5IJO - chains C and Q of the 26 polymer chains in the assembly; structure by electron microscopy, 21.40 A resolution (very low resolution: no residue pairs are listed; an interface is given only as per-side residue counts).

Chain C:
Protein: Nuclear pore complex protein Nup93
Organism: Homo sapiens
UniProtKB: Q8N1F7 (NUP93_HUMAN); residue numbers follow UniProt; this construct covers 1-819
Chain sequence (819 residues; row label = number of the first residue in the row):
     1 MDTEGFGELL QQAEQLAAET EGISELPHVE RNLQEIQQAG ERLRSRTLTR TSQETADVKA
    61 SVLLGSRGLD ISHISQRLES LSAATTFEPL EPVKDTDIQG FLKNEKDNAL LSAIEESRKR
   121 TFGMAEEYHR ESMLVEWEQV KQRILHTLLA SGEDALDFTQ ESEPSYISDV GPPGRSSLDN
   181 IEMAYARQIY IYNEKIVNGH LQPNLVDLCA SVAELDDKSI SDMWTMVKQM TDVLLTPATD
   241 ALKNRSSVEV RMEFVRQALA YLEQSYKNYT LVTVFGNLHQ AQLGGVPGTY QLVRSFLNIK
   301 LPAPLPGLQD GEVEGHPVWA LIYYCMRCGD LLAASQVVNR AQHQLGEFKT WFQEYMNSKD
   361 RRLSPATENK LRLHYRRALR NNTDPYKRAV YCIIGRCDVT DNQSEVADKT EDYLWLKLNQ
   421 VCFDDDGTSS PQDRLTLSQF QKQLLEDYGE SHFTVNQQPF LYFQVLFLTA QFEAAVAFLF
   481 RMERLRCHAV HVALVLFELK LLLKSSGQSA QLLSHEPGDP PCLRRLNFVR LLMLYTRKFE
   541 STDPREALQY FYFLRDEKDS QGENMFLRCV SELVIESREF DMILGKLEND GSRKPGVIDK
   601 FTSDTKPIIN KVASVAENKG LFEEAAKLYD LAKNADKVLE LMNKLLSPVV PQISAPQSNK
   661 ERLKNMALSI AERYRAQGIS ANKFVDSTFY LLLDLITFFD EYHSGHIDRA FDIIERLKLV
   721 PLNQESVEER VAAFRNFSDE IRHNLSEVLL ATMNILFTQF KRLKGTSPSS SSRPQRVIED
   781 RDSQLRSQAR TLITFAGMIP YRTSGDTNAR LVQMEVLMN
Unresolved in the structure: 43-172, 235-249, 280-281, 456-458, 505-521, 766-777, 816-819
Curated features (UniProtKB/Swiss-Prot):
  - modified residue: Thr49 (Phosphothreonine), Ser52 (Phosphoserine), Ser66 (Phosphoserine), Ser72 (Phosphoserine), Ser75 (Phosphoserine), Ser80 (Phosphoserine), Ser430 (Phosphoserine), Ser767 (Phosphoserine)

Chain Q:
Protein: Nuclear pore complex protein Nup155
Organism: Homo sapiens
UniProtKB: O75694 (NU155_HUMAN); numbering as in UniProt (aligned over 1-1391)
Chain sequence (1391 residues; each row starts with the number of its first residue):
     1 MPSSLLGAAM PASTSAAALQ EALENAGRLI DRQLQEDRMY PDLSELLMVS APNNPTVSGM
    61 SDMDYPLQGP GLLSVPNLPE ISSIRRVPLP PELVEQFGHM QCNCMMGVFP PISRAWLTID
   121 SDIFMWNYED GGDLAYFDGL SETILAVGLV KPKAGIFQPH VRHLLVLATP VDIVILGLSY
   181 ANLQTGSGVL NDSLSGGMQL LPDPLYSLPT DNTYLLTITS TDNGRIFLAG KDGCLYEVAY
   241 QAEAGWFSQR CRKINHSKSS LSFLVPSLLQ FTFSEDDPIL QIAIDNSRNI LYTRSEKGVI
   301 QVYDLGQDGQ GMSRVASVSQ NAIVSAAGNI ARTIDRSVFK PIVQIAVIEN SESLDCQLLA
   361 VTHAGVRLYF STCPFRQPLA RPNTLTLVHV RLPPGFSASS TVEKPSKVHR ALYSKGILLM
   421 AASENEDNDI LWCVNHDTFP FQKPMMETQM TAGVDGHSWA LSAIDELKVD KIITPLNKDH
   481 IPITDSPVVV QQHMLPPKKF VLLSAQGSLM FHKLRPVDQL RHLLVSNVGG DGEEIERFFK
   541 LHQEDQACAT CLILACSTAA CDREVSAWAT RAFFRYGGEA QMRFPTTLPP PSNVGPILGS
   601 PVYSSSPVPS GSPYPNPSFL GTPSHGIQPP AMSTPVCALG NPATQATNMS CVTGPEIVYS
   661 GKHNGICIYF SRIMGNIWDA SLVVERIFKS GNREITAIES SVPCQLLESV LQELKGLQEF
   721 LDRNSQFAGG PLGNPNTTAK VQQRLIGFMR PENGNPQQMQ QELQRKFHEA QLSEKISLQA
   781 IQQLVRKSYQ ALALWKLLCE HQFTIIVAEL QKELQEQLKI TTFKDLVIRD KELTGALIAS
   841 LINCYIRDNA AVDGISLHLQ DICPLLYSTD DAICSKANEL LQRSRQVQNK TEKERMLRES
   901 LKEYQKISNQ VDLSNVCAQY RQVRFYEGVV ELSLTAAEKK DPQGLGLHFY KHGEPEEDIV
   961 GLQAFQERLN SYKCITDTLQ ELVNQSKAAP QSPSVPKKPG PPVLSSDPNM LSNEEAGHHF
  1021 EQMLKLSQRS KDELFSIALY NWLIQVDLAD KLLQVASPFL EPHLVRMAKV DQNRVRYMDL
  1081 LWRYYEKNRS FSNAARVLSR LADMHSTEIS LQQRLEYIAR AILSAKSSTA ISSIAADGEF
  1141 LHELEEKMEV ARIQLQIQET LQRQYSHHSS VQDAVSQLDS ELMDITKLYG EFADPFKLAE
  1201 CKLAIIHCAG YSDPILVQTL WQDIIEKELS DSVTLSSSDR MHALSLKIVL LGKIYAGTPR
  1261 FFPLDFIVQF LEQQVCTLNW DVGFVIQTMN EIGVPLPRLL EVYDQLFKSR DPFWNRMKKP
  1321 LHLLDCIHVL LIRYVENPSQ VLNCERRRFT NLCLDAVCGY LVELQSMSSS VAVQAITGNF
  1381 KSLQAKLERL H
Unresolved in the structure: 1-19, 51-57, 61, 69-71, 183-193, 206, 242-252, 262-275, 314-315, 341, 377-379, 426, 466-473, 526-533, 559-560, 585, 590-657, 685-698, 731-768, 864-870, 888-897, 959, 984-1014, 1030-1033, 1070-1075, 1106, 1126-1138, 1313-1318, 1376-1391

How chain C and chain Q interact:
At this resolution (21 A) residue pairs are not listed: 6 residues of chain C and 8 of chain Q lie at the interface.

Summary:
The interface between chain C and chain Q involves 6 residues on one side and 8 on the other.
Here chain C is Nuclear pore complex protein Nup93 and chain Q is Nuclear pore complex protein Nup155, both
from Homo sapiens. Entry 5IJO (Alternative composite structure of the inner ring of the human nuclear pore
complex (16 copies of ...) was determined by electron microscopy together with 5IJN from the same study.
